PDB entry 4TUQ | X-ray diffraction, 2.37 A resolution | chains A and T of the 4 polymer chains in the assembly

[Chain A]
Name: DNA polymerase beta
From: Homo sapiens
Notes: EC 2.7.7.7, 4.2.99.-
Reference sequence: P06746 (DPOLB_HUMAN); residue numbers follow UniProt; this construct covers 10-335
Sequence (326 residues; each row starts with the number of its first residue):
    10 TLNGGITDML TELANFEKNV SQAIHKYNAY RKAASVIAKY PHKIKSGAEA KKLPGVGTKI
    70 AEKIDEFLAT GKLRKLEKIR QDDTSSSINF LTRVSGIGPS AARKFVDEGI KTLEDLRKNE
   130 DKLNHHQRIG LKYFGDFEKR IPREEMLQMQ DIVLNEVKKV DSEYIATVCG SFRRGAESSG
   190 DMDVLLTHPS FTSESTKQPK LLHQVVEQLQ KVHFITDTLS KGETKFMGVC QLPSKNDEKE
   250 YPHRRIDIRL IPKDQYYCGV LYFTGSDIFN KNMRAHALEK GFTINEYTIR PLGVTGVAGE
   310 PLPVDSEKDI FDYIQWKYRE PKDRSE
Bound ions: Na+ site 1: Lys60, Leu62, Val65 (shared with 1 residue of chain D); Na+ site 2: Thr101, Val103, Ile106 (shared with 1 residue of chain P); Mg2+ site 1: Asp190, Asp192 (together with 0KX); Mg2+ site 2: Asp190, Asp192, Asp256 (together with 0KX) (shared with 1 residue of chain P)
Small-molecule neighbours: 0KX (2'-deoxy-5'-O-[(R)-hydroxy{[(R)-hydroxy(phosphonooxy)phosphoryl]amino}phosphoryl]cytidine): Arg149, Gly179, Ser180, Arg183, Ser188, Gly189, Asp190, Asp192, Tyr271, Phe272, Thr273, Gly274, Ser275, Asp276, Asn279
UniProt features mapped onto this chain:
  - region: Arg183 to Asp192 (DNA-binding)
  - active site: Lys72 (Nucleophile)
  - binding site (K(+)): Lys60, Leu62, Val65, Thr101, Val103, Ile106
  - binding site (Na(+)): Lys60, Leu62, Val65, Thr101, Val103, Ile106
  - binding site (dATP): Arg149, Ser180, Arg183, Gly189, Asp190
  - binding site (dCTP): Arg149, Ser180, Arg183, Gly189, Asp190
  - binding site (dGTP): Arg149, Ser180, Arg183, Gly189, Asp190, Asp192
  - binding site (dTTP): Arg149, Ser180, Arg183, Gly189, Asp190
  - binding site (Mg(2+)): Asp190, Asp192, Asp256
  - modified residue: Lys72 (N6-acetyllysine), Arg83 (Omega-N-methylarginine), Arg152 (Omega-N-methylarginine)
  - cross-link (Glycyl lysine isopeptide (Lys-Gly)): Lys41 (interchain with G-Cter in ubiquitin), Lys61 (interchain with G-Cter in ubiquitin), Lys81 (interchain with G-Cter in ubiquitin)
  - natural variant: Leu22 (L22P: Found in a gastric cancer sample; uncertain significance), Tyr39 (Y39C: Found in a gastric cancer sample; uncertain significance), Gly118 (G118V: Decreased DNA-directed DNA polymerase activity), Arg137 (R137Q: Decreased function in base-excision repair), Arg149 (R149I: Decreased DNA-directed DNA polymerase activity), Asp160 (D160N: Found in a gastric cancer sample; uncertain significance), Cys239 (C239R: Found in a gastric cancer sample; uncertain significance), Lys289 (K289M: Found in a colon cancer sample; uncertain significance), Asn294 (N294D: Found in a gastric cancer sample; uncertain significance), Glu295 (E295K: Found in a gastric cancer sample; uncertain significance)
  - mutagenesis: Phe25 (F25W: No effect on 5'-dRP lyase activity. Decreased ssDNA binding), His34 (H34G: Decreased 5'-dRP lyase activity. Decreased ssDNA binding), Lys35 (K35A: Decreased 5'-dRP lyase activity. Decreased ssDNA binding. Loss of 5'-dRP lyase activity; when associated with A-68 and A-72. Decreased ssDNA binding; when associated with A-68 and A-72 ...), Tyr39 (Y39F: No effect on 5'-dRP lyase activity; Y39Q: Abolishes DNA polymerase and 5'-dRP lyase activity), Lys41 (K41R: Abolishes ubiquitination; when associated with R-61 and R-81), Lys60 (K60A: Decreased 5'-dRP lyase activity. Decreased ssDNA binding), Lys61 (K61R: Abolishes ubiquitination; when associated with R-41 and R-81), Lys68 (K68A: No effect on 5'-dRP lyase activity. Decreased ssDNA binding. Loss of 5'-dRP lyase activity; when associated with A-35 and A-72. Decreased ssDNA binding; when associated with A-35 and A-72 ...), Glu71 (E71Q: No effect on 5'-dRP lyase activity. No effect on structure shown by circular dichroism. No effect on ssDNA binding), Lys72 (K72A: Severely reduced 5'-dRP lyase activity. Does not affect ssDNA binding. Loss of 5'-dRP lyase activity; when associated with A-35 and A-68. Decreased ssDNA binding ...), Glu75 (E75A: Slightly decreased 5'-dRP lyase activity. Decreased ssDNA binding. No effect on structure shown by circular dichroism), Lys81 (K81R: Abolishes ubiquitination; when associated with R-41 and R-61), 5 further mutagenesis entries in UniProt

[Chain T]
Molecule: 16-nt DNA strand
Sequence (16 nucleotides; each row starts with the number of its first residue):
     1 CCCACGGCCC ATCACC

[Chain A / chain T interface]
Pairs across the interface (26; chain A residue first):
  His34(A) - DC5(T)  stacking on the base
  Ser229(A) - DC10(T)  phosphate contact
  Ser229(A) - DA11(T)  sugar contact
  Lys230(A) - DC10(T)  hydrogen bond to the phosphate
  Lys230(A) - DA11(T)  hydrogen bond to the phosphate
  Gly231(A) - DC10(T)  phosphate contact
  Glu232(A) - DC10(T)  hydrogen bond to the phosphate
  Thr233(A) - DC9(T)  hydrogen bond to the phosphate
  Thr233(A) - DC10(T)  hydrogen bond to the phosphate
  Lys234(A) - DC9(T)  hydrogen bond to the base
  Lys234(A) - DC10(T)  hydrogen bond to the phosphate
  Arg258(A) - DC9(T)  sugar contact
  Tyr271(A) - DG7(T)  base contact
  Asn279(A) - DG6(T)  base contact
  Lys280(A) - DG6(T)  hydrogen bond to the base
  Arg283(A) - DG6(T)  hydrogen bond to the base
  Arg283(A) - DG7(T)  hydrogen bond to the sugar
  Ala284(A) - DG6(T)  sugar contact
  Leu287(A) - DG6(T)  phosphate contact
  Leu287(A) - DG7(T)  phosphate contact
  Thr292(A) - DG7(T)  hydrogen bond to the phosphate
  Ile293(A) - DG7(T)  sugar contact
  Asn294(A) - DG7(T)  phosphate contact
  Asn294(A) - DC8(T)  hydrogen bond to the phosphate
  Glu295(A) - DC8(T)  sugar contact
  Tyr296(A) - DC9(T)  hydrogen bond to the phosphate
Other interface residues (no listed pair), chain A (23 interface residues in all): Asn133, His134, Leu228, Arg299
Other interface residues (no listed pair), chain T (8 interface residues in all): DT12

[Summary]
23 residues of chain A face 8 of chain T across their interface, with 13 hydrogen bonds and 1 aromatic
stacking contact. Polar contacts include Lys234(A)-DC9(T), Lys280(A)-DG6(T) and Arg283(A)-DG6(T). Chain A
binds compound 0KX.
Here chain A is DNA polymerase beta (Homo sapiens) and chain T is a 16-nt DNA strand. Entry 4TUQ (Human DNA
polymerase beta inserting dCMPNPP opposite GG template (GG0b)) was determined by X-ray diffraction (same
publication as 4TUP, 4TUR and 4TUS).
